4TU4 - chain A; structure by X-ray diffraction, 1.73 A resolution.

Chain A:
Protein: ATPase family AAA domain-containing protein 2
Source organism: Homo sapiens
Notes: EC 3.6.1.3; fragment: bromodomain
Reference sequence: Q6PL18 (ATAD2_HUMAN); residues 981-1108 here = UniProt positions 981-1108
Amino-acid sequence (130 residues; row label = number of the first residue in the row):
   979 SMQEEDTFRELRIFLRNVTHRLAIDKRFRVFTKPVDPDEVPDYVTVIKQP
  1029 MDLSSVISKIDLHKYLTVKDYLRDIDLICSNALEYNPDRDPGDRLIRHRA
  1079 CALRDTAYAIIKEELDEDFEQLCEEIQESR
Differences from the reference sequence: expression tag (979-980)
Residues lining bound ligands: 37N (3-(3,5-dimethyl-1,2-oxazol-4-yl)-5-[(phenylsulfonyl)amino]benzoic acid): Arg1007, Val1008, Phe1009, Thr1010, Lys1011, Pro1012, Val1013, Asp1014, Glu1017, Val1018, Tyr1021, Tyr1063, Asn1064, Ile1074

Summary:
Bound to chain A: compound 37N.
Chain A is ATPase family AAA domain-containing protein 2 (Homo sapiens); the structure, Crystal structure of
ATAD2A bromodomain complexed with 3-(3,5-dimethyl-1,2-oxazol-4-yl)-5-[(phenylsulfonyl)amino]benzoicacid, was
determined by X-ray diffraction together with 4TT2, 4TT4, 4TT6, 4TTE and 4TU6 from the same study.
